Entry 7JN3 (electron microscopy, 3.21 A resolution); this record covers chains G and H of the 12 polymer chains in the assembly.

# Chain G (and H)
Name: integrase
From: Rous sarcoma virus (strain Schmidt-Ruppin A)
Notes: EC 3.4.23.-, 2.7.7.49, 2.7.7.7, 3.1.26.4, 2.7.7.-, 3.1.-.-; chain H of this document is another copy of the same molecule, construct and numbering; everything in this record applies to it too
Reference sequence: P03354 (POL_RSVP); residues 1-278 here correspond to UniProt positions 1281-1558 (UniProt number = residue number + 1280)
Amino-acid sequence (278 residues; numbered 1 to 278; the number before each row is that of its first residue):
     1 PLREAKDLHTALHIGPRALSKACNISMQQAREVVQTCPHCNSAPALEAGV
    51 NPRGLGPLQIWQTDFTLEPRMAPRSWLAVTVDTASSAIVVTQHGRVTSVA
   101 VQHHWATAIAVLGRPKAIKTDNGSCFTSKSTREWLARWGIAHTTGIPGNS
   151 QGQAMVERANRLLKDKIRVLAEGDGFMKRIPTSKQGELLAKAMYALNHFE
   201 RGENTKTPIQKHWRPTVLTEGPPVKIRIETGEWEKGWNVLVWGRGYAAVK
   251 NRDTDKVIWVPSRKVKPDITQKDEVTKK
Disordered / not traced: 1-51, 213-220, 270-278
Construct notes: variant Lys-166 (Arg1446 in P03354)
Swiss-Prot annotation at these positions:
  - DNA-binding region: Pro-222 to Thr-270 (Integrase-type)
  - region: Asp-268 to Lys-278 (Involved in homooctamerization)
  - binding site (Zn(2+)): His-9, His-13, Cys-37, Cys-40
  - binding site (Mg(2+)): Asp-64, Asp-121, Glu-157
Reported in the primary citation:
  - catalytic residues: Asp-64, Asp-121, Glu-157
  - binding site for the ligand ZZX: Ser-150, Gln-151
  - binding site for the 18-nt DNA strand: Gln-151
  - mutagenesis - R263A: abolished binding to octameric CSC
  - mutagenesis - R263K: decreased binding to octameric CSC
  - mutagenesis - S262R: decreased binding to octameric CSC intasomes
  - mutagenesis - S262P: abolished expression

# How chain G and chain H interact
Residue-residue contacts (30; chain G residue first):
  Gln-102(G) / Glu-187(H)
  His-103(G) / Ser-183(H)
  His-103(G) / Gly-186(H)
  His-103(G) / Glu-187(H)  hydrogen bond (side chain-backbone)
  Ala-106(G) / Ala-190(H)  hydrophobic
  Ile-109(G) / Tyr-194(H)
  Ile-109(G) / His-198(H)  hydrogen bond (backbone-side chain)
  Ala-110(G) / Tyr-194(H)  hydrophobic
  Ala-110(G) / Asn-197(H)
  Ala-110(G) / His-198(H)
  Trp-134(G) / Lys-184(H)
  Trp-134(G) / Glu-187(H)
  Trp-138(G) / Tyr-194(H)
  Ser-183(G) / His-103(H)  hydrogen bond (backbone-side chain)
  Glu-187(G) / Ala-106(H)
  Glu-187(G) / Trp-134(H)
  Glu-187(G) / Trp-138(H)
  Ala-190(G) / Ala-106(H)
  Ala-190(G) / Ala-110(H)
  Tyr-194(G) / Ala-110(H)
  Tyr-194(G) / Gly-113(H)
  Tyr-194(G) / Arg-114(H)
  Pro-222(G) / Trp-259(H)  hydrophobic
  Pro-223(G) / Trp-259(H)
  Val-239(G) / Val-241(H)  hydrophobic
  Trp-242(G) / Val-241(H)
  Trp-242(G) / Trp-242(H)
  Pro-267(G) / Tyr-246(H)
  Pro-267(G) / Trp-259(H)  hydrophobic
  Asp-268(G) / Trp-259(H)
Interface residues without a listed pair, chain G (24 interface residues in all): Val-99, Thr-107, Gly-113, Lys-184, Lys-191, Val-224, Ile-269
Interface residues without a listed pair, chain H (27 interface residues in all): Gln-102, Thr-107, Ile-109, Asp-174, Met-193, Leu-240, Ala-248, Val-257

# In short
24 residues of chain G face 27 of chain H across their interface; the contacts include 3 hydrogen bonds. Polar
pairs include His-103(G)/Glu-187(H), Ile-109(G)/His-198(H) and Ser-183(G)/His-103(H). The paper reports
catalytic residues Asp-64(G), Asp-121(G) and Glu-157(G); R263A of chain G abolishes binding to octameric CSC;
4 substitutions were tested in all.
Both chains are integrase (Rous sarcoma virus (strain Schmidt-Ruppin A)). Entry 7JN3 (Cryo-EM structure of
Rous sarcoma virus cleaved synaptic complex (CSC) with HIV-1 integrase strand transfer inhibitor ...) was
determined by electron microscopy (same publication as 7KU7 and 7KUI).
